Entry 7WSG (electron microscopy, 3.03 A resolution); this record covers chains A and B.

== Chain A ==
Name: Angiotensin-converting enzyme
Notes: EC 3.4.-.-
UniProtKB: A0A6J2EID0 (A0A6J2EID0_ZALCA); numbering as in UniProt (aligned over 1-806)
Amino-acid sequence (806 residues; row label = number of the first residue in the row):
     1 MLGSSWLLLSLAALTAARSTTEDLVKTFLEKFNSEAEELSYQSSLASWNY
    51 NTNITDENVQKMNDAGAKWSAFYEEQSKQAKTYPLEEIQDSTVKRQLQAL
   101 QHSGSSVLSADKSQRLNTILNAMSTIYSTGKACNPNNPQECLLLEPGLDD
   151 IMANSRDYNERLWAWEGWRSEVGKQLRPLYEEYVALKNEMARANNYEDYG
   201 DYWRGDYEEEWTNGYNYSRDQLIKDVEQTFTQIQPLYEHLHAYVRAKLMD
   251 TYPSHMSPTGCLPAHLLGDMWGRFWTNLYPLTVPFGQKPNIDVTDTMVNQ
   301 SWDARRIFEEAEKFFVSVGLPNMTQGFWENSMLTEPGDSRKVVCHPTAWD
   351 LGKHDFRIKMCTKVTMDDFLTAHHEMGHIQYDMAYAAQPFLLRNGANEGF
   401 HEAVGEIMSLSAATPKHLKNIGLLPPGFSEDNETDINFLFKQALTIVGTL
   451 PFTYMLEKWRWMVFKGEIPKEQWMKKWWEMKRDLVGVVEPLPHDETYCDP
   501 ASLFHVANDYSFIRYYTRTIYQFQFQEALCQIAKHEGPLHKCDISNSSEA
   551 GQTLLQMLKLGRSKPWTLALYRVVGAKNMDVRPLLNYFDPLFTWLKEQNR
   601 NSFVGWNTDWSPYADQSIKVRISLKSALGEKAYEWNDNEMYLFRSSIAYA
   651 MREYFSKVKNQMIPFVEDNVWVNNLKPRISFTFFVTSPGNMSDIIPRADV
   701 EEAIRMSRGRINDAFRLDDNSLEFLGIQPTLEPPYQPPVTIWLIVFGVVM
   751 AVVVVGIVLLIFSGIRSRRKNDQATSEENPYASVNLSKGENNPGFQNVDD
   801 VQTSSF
Not modelled in the structure: 1-18, 616-806
Disulfide bonds: Cys133-Cys141, Cys344-Cys361, Cys530-Cys542
Differences from the reference sequence: conflict Met256 (Ile in A0A6J2EID0), Glu329 (Asp in A0A6J2EID0), Ala387 (Thr in A0A6J2EID0), Asn420 (Thr in A0A6J2EID0)
Metal / ion sites: Zn2+: His374, His378, Glu402

== Chain B ==
Name: Spike protein S1
From: Severe acute respiratory syndrome coronavirus
UniProtKB: P59594 (SPIKE_SARS); residue numbers follow UniProt; this construct covers 321-502
Amino-acid sequence (190 residues; each row starts with the number of its first residue):
   321 NLCPFGEVFNATKFPSVYAWERKKISNCVADYSVLYNSTFFSTFKCYGVS
   371 ATKLNDLCFSNVYADSFVVKGDDVRQIAPGQTGVIADYNYKLPDDFMGCV
   421 LAWNTRNIDATSTGNYNYKYRYLRHGKLRPFERDISNVPFSPDGKPCTPP
   471 ALNCYWPLNDYGFYTTTGIGYQPYRVVVLSFEGSLEVLFQ
Disulfide bonds: Cys323-Cys348, Cys366-Cys419, Cys467-Cys474
Differences from the reference sequence: expression tag (503-510)

== Chain A / chain B interface ==
Contacting residue pairs (37):
  Ser19(A) with Asp463(B)
  Leu24(A) with Pro462(B), hydrophobic; Asn473(B)
  Thr27(A) with Pro462(B); Tyr475(B)
  Phe28(A) with Tyr475(B)
  Glu30(A) with Tyr442(B); Leu443(B)
  Lys31(A) with Tyr475(B)
  Ser34(A) with Tyr442(B); Asn479(B)
  Glu37(A) with Tyr491(B)
  Glu38(A) with Tyr436(B), hydrogen bond; Asp480(B); Gly482(B), hydrogen bond (side chain-backbone)
  Tyr41(A) with Tyr484(B), hydrophobic; Thr486(B), hydrogen bond; Thr487(B)
  Gln42(A) with Tyr436(B), hydrogen bond; Tyr484(B)
  Leu45(A) with Tyr484(B), hydrophobic; Thr486(B)
  Gln79(A) with Leu472(B)
  Tyr83(A) with Asn473(B), hydrogen bond; Tyr475(B)
  Thr324(A) with Ile489(B)
  Gln325(A) with Ile489(B)
  Asn330(A) with Thr486(B)
  Lys353(A) with Gly482(B); Thr487(B); Gly488(B), hydrogen bond (backbone-backbone); Tyr491(B)
  His354(A) with Asp392(B), salt bridge; Gly488(B), hydrogen bond (backbone-backbone); Tyr491(B)
  Asp355(A) with Thr486(B)
  Arg357(A) with Thr486(B), hydrogen bond
Other interface residues (no listed pair), chain A (24 interface residues in all): Asp23, Asn33, Glu35
Other interface residues (no listed pair), chain B (20 interface residues in all): Arg426, Tyr481
Interface features reported in the paper:
  - pairs named by the authors: Tyr83(A)-Asn473(B) (hydrogen bond), His354(A)-Gly488(B) (backbone contact)
  - interface residues, chain A: Asp23(A), Asn33(A), Glu35(A), Thr324(A)
  - interface residues, chain B: Asp463(B), Asp480(B)

== Overview ==
24 residues of chain A face 20 of chain B across their interface; the contacts include 8 hydrogen bonds and 1
salt bridge. Polar contacts include His354(A)-Asp392(B), Glu38(A)-Tyr436(B) and Glu38(A)-Gly482(B). The paper
describes a hydrogen bond between Tyr83(A) and Asn473(B); a backbone contact between His354(A) and Gly488(B).
The paper reports interface residues Asp23(A), Asn33(A) and Asp463(B) among others.
Here chain A is Angiotensin-converting enzyme and chain B is Spike protein S1 (Severe acute respiratory
syndrome coronavirus). Entry 7WSG (Cryo-EM structure of SARS-CoV spike receptor-binding domain in complex with
sea lion ACE2) was determined by electron microscopy (same publication as 7WSH, 7WSE and 7WSF).
